Entry 1HXZ (X-ray diffraction, 1.80 A resolution); this record covers chains A and B of the 4 polymer chains in the assembly.

[Chain A (and B)]
Protein: Streptavidin
Source organism: Streptomyces avidinii
Notes: chain B of this document is another copy of the same molecule, construct and numbering; everything in this record applies to it too
UniProt: P22629 (SAV_STRAV); residues 11-139 here correspond to UniProt positions 1-129 (UniProt number = residue number - 10)
Amino-acid sequence (129 residues; numbered 11 to 139; the number before each row is that of its first residue):
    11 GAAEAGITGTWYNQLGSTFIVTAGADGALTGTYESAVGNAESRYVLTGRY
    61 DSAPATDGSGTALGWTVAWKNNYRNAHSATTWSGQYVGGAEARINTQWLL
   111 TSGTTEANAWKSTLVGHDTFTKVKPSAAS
Disordered / not traced: 11-12, 134-139

[Chain A / chain B interface]
Residue-residue contacts (83):
  Val55(A) with Arg59(B)
  Thr57(A) with Thr57(B), hydrogen bond; Gly58(B); Arg59(B)
  Gly58(A) with Thr57(B)
  Arg59(A) with Val55(B); Thr57(B); Thr76(B); Ala78(B)
  Tyr60(A) with Ala78(B)
  Asp61(A) with Lys80(B); Asn85(B), hydrogen bond; His87(B), salt bridge
  Ser62(A) with Lys80(B)
  Ala63(A) with Lys80(B); Asn85(B), hydrogen bond (backbone-side chain); His87(B)
  Pro64(A) with His87(B)
  Ala65(A) with His87(B)
  Ser69(A) with Gly113(B); Thr114(B); Thr115(B)
  Gly70(A) with Gly113(B); Thr114(B), hydrogen bond (backbone-backbone)
  Ala72(A) with Ser88(B); Ala89(B); Thr111(B)
  Leu73(A) with Ala89(B)
  Gly74(A) with Thr76(B); Thr91(B)
  Trp75(A) with Thr76(B)
  Thr76(A) with Arg59(B); Gly74(B); Trp75(B), hydrogen bond (side chain-backbone); Thr76(B)
  Ala78(A) with Arg59(B); Tyr60(B)
  Lys80(A) with Asp61(B); Ser62(B); Ala63(B)
  Asn85(A) with Asp61(B), hydrogen bond; Ala63(B), hydrogen bond (side chain-backbone)
  His87(A) with Asp61(B), salt bridge; Ala63(B); Pro64(B); Ala65(B)
  Ser88(A) with Ala72(B)
  Ala89(A) with Ala72(B); Leu73(B); Ser93(B)
  Thr91(A) with Gly74(B); Thr91(B), hydrogen bond; Trp92(B); Ser93(B)
  Trp92(A) with Thr91(B)
  Ser93(A) with Ala89(B); Thr91(B); Leu109(B), hydrogen bond (side chain-backbone); Thr111(B), hydrogen bond
  Gly94(A) with Thr111(B)
  Gln95(A) with Ser112(B); Gly113(B); Thr114(B), hydrogen bond (side chain-backbone); Ser122(B)
  Val97(A) with Glu116(B)
  Arg103(A) with Glu116(B), salt bridge
  Gln107(A) with Leu109(B); Thr123(B), hydrogen bond
  Leu109(A) with Ser93(B), hydrogen bond (backbone-side chain); Gln107(B); Leu109(B), hydrophobic
  Thr111(A) with Ala72(B); Ser93(B), hydrogen bond; Gly94(B)
  Ser112(A) with Gln95(B)
  Gly113(A) with Ser69(B); Gly70(B); Gln95(B)
  Thr114(A) with Ser69(B); Gly70(B), hydrogen bond (backbone-backbone); Gln95(B), hydrogen bond (backbone-side chain)
  Thr115(A) with Ser69(B)
  Ser122(A) with Gln95(B)
Also at the interface, not in a pair above, chain A (43 interface residues in all): Asp67, Gly68, Trp108, Leu110, Glu116
Also at the interface, not in a pair above, chain B (43 interface residues in all): Asp67, Gly68, Arg103, Trp108, Leu110

[Overview]
The chain A/chain B interface involves 43 residues from each chain; the contacts include 16 hydrogen bonds and
3 salt bridges. Polar pairs include Asp61(A)-His87(B), Arg103(A)-Glu116(B) and Thr57(A)-Thr57(B).
Chain A and chain B are both Streptavidin (Streptomyces avidinii); the structure, Miniprotein mp-2 complex
with streptavidin, was determined by X-ray diffraction.
